Entry 5AWV (X-ray diffraction, 1.93 A resolution); this record covers chains A and C of the 12 polymer chains in the assembly.

Chain A (and C):
Protein: Putative hexose oxidase
From: Nonomuraea sp. ATCC 39727
Notes: chain C of this document is another copy of the same molecule, construct and numbering; everything in this record applies to it too
Reference sequence: Q7WZ62 (Q7WZ62_9ACTN); numbering as in UniProt (aligned over 1-523)
Amino-acid sequence (523 residues; each row starts with the number of its first residue):
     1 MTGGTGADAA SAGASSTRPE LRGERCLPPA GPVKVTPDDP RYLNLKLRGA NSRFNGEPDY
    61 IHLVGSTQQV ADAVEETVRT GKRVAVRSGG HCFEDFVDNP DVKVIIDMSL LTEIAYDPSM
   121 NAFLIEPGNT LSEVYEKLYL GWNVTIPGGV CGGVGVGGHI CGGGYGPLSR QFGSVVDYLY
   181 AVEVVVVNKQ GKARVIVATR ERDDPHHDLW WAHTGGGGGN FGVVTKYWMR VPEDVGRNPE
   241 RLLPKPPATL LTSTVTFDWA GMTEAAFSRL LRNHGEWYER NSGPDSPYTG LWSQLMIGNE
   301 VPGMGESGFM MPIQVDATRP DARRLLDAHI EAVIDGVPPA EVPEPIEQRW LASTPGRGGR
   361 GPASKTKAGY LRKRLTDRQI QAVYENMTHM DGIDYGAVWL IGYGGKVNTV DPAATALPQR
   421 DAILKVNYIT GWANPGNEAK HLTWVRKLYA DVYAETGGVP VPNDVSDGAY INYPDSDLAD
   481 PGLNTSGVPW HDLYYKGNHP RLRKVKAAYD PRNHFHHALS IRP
Unresolved in the structure: 1-25
Glycans and other covalent adducts: flavin-adenine dinucleotide (FAD) linked to His91, Cys151
Ligand contacts:
  - FAD (flavin-adenine dinucleotide): Ala50, Val86, Arg87, Ser88, Gly89, Gly90, Cys92, Phe93, Phe96, Val97, Met108, Pro127, Gly149, Val150, Val154, Gly155, Gly157, Gly158, His159, Gly164, Tyr165, Gly218, Gly219, Gly222, Val223, Val224, Tyr470, Asn472, Tyr473, His517
  - alpha-D-mannopyranose (MAN): Glu264, Gln381, Glu385
  - 2-amino-2-deoxy-beta-D-glucopyranuronic acid / 8-methylnonanoic acid, molecule 1: Phe93, Met304, Pro362, Ser364, Thr366, Asp394, Tyr395, Trp399, Ile401, Asn427, Ile429, Gly431, Trp432, Ala433, Tyr473
  - 2-amino-2-deoxy-beta-D-glucopyranuronic acid / 8-methylnonanoic acid, molecule 2: Glu264, Ala265, Ser268, Arg269
  - N-acetylglucosamine (NAG; 2-acetamido-2-deoxy-beta-D-glucopyranose): Arg357, Gly358, Gly359, Arg360, Gly361, Pro362

Chain A / chain C interface:
Contacting residue pairs - 9 pairs, chain A then chain C:
  Asp234(A) with Pro284(C); Asp285(C); Thr409(C)
  Gly236(A) with Lys406(C)
  Arg241(A) with Glu233(C), salt bridge
  Lys245(A) with Asp234(C), hydrogen bond (side chain-backbone)
  Asp285(A) with Arg202(C)
  Thr318(A) with Asp234(C)
  Arg319(A) with Glu201(C), salt bridge
Also at the interface, not in a pair above, chain A (8 interface residues in all): Val235
Also at the interface, not in a pair above, chain C (9 interface residues in all): Arg241

In short:
Chain A and chain C form an interface of 8 and 9 residues respectively, with 1 hydrogen bond and 2 salt
bridges. Polar contacts include Arg241(A)-Glu233(C), Arg319(A)-Glu201(C) and Lys245(A)-Asp234(C). Chain A
binds 2-amino-2-deoxy-beta-D-glucopyranuronic acid / 8-methylnonanoic acid, N-acetylglucosamine and
alpha-D-mannopyranose.
Both chains are Putative hexose oxidase (Nonomuraea sp. ATCC 39727). Entry 5AWV (Crystal structure of
glycopeptide hexose oxidase DBV29 complexed with teicoplanin) was determined by X-ray diffraction together
with 2WDW from the same study.
